Entry 7EQG (electron microscopy, 3.20 A resolution); this record covers chains G and N of the 17 polymer chains in the assembly.

[Chain G]
Name: CRISPR-associated protein Csy3
Source organism: Pseudomonas aeruginosa
UniProt: A0A659BSG0 (A0A659BSG0_PSEAI); residue numbers follow UniProt; this construct covers 1-342
Chain sequence (342 residues; numbered 1 to 342; the number before each row is that of its first residue):
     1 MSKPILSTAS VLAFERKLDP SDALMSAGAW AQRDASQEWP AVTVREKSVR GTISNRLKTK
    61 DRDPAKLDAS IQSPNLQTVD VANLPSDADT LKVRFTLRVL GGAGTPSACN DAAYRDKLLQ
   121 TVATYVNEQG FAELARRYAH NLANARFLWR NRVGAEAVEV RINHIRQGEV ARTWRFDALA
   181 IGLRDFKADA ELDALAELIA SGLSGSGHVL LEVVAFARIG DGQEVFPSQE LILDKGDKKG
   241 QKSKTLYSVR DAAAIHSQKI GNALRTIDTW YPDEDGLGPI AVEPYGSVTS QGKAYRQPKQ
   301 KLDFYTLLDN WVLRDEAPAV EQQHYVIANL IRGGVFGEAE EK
Disordered / not traced: 1-4, 340-342

[Chain N]
Molecule: 54-nt DNA strand
Sequence (54 nucleotides; each row starts with the number of its first residue; numbers below 1 keep their minus sign (DG-9 is residue -9)):
    -9 GGAAGCCATC CAGGTAGACG CGGACATCAA GCCCGCCGTG AAGGTGCAGC TGCT
Disordered / not traced: -9 to 0

[Chain G / chain N interface]
Pairs across the interface (19):
  Ser10(G) with DC24(N), hydrogen bond to the phosphate; DG25(N), hydrogen bond to the phosphate
  Val11(G) with DC24(N), sugar contact; DG25(N), sugar contact
  Ser73(G) with DA14(N), sugar contact
  Pro74(G) with DA14(N), sugar contact
  Asn75(G) with DC15(N), sugar contact; DA16(N), sugar contact
  Leu76(G) with DA14(N), base contact; DC15(N), sugar contact
  Gln77(G) with DC15(N), phosphate contact; DA16(N), base contact
  Leu233(G) with DG21(N), base contact
  Gly240(G) with DA16(N), phosphate contact
  Ser243(G) with DA16(N), hydrogen bond to the base
  Val335(G) with DC23(N), base contact
  Glu338(G) with DC24(N), sugar contact
  Ala339(G) with DC24(N), phosphate contact; DG25(N), phosphate contact
Also at the interface, not in a pair above, chain G (17 interface residues in all): Arg50, Asn55, Lys58, Asn110
Also at the interface, not in a pair above, chain N (10 interface residues in all): DG13, DT17, DC18

[Summary]
The interface between chain G and chain N involves 17 residues on one side and 10 on the other; the contacts
include 3 hydrogen bonds. Polar contacts include Ser243(G)-DA16(N), Ser10(G)-DC24(N) and Ser10(G)-DG25(N).
Chain G is CRISPR-associated protein Csy3 (Pseudomonas aeruginosa) and chain N is a 54-nt DNA strand; the
structure, Structure of Csy-AcrIF5, was determined by electron microscopy together with 7F45 from the same
study.
